Entry 9IVP (electron microscopy, 3.00 A resolution); this record covers chains K and Z of the 48 polymer chains in the assembly.

Chain K (and Z):
Molecule: DARPin, Ferritin heavy chain, N-terminally processed
Source organism: synthetic construct
Notes: chain Z of this document is another copy of the same molecule, construct and numbering; everything in this record applies to it too
Reference sequence: P02794 (FRIH_HUMAN); residues 193-350 here correspond to UniProt positions 20-177 (UniProt number = residue number - 173)
Sequence (370 residues; row label = number of the first residue in the row):
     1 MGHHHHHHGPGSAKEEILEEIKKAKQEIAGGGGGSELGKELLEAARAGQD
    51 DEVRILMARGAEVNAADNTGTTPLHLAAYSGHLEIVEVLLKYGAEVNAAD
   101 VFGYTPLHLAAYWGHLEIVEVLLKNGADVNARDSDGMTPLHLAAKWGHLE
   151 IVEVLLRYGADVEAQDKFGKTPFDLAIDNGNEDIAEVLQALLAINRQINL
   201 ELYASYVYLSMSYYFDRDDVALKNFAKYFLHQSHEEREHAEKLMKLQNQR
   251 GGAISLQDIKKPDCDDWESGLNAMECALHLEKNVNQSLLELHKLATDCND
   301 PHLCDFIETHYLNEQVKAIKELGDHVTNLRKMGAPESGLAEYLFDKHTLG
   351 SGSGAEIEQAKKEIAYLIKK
Unresolved in the structure: 1-34, 351-370
Differences from the reference sequence: conflict Ala253 (Arg80 in P02794), Ser255 (Phe82 in P02794), Cys298 (Lys125 in P02794); expression tag (351-370)
Curated features (UniProtKB/Swiss-Prot):
  - binding site (Fe cation): Glu201, Glu236, His239, Glu281, Gln315
  - site: Arg196 (Essential for association with cargo receptor NCOA4)

How chain K and chain Z interact:
Contacting residue pairs (11):
  Asn248(K) - Lys320(Z)
  Gln249(K) - Val316(Z)
  Gln249(K) - Lys320(Z)
  Pro301(K) - Leu289(Z)  hydrophobic
  Pro301(K) - His292(Z)
  Pro301(K) - Leu312(Z)  hydrophobic
  His302(K) - Leu312(Z)
  His302(K) - Asn313(Z)
  His302(K) - Val316(Z)
  Asp305(K) - Glu308(Z)
  Glu308(K) - Glu308(Z)
Also at the interface, not in a pair above, chain Z (9 interface residues in all): Asp305, Lys317

In short:
The interface between chain K and chain Z involves 6 residues on one side and 9 on the other. UniProt lists 5
Fe cation-binding residues on chain K.
Both chains are DARPin, Ferritin heavy chain, N-terminally processed (synthetic construct). Entry 9IVP (24-mer
DARPin-apoferritin scaffold in complex with the maltose binding protein) was determined by electron microscopy
together with 9IRV and 9J48 from the same study.
